6WQ0 - chains 7 and M of the 48 polymer chains in the assembly; structure by electron microscopy, 2.80 A resolution.

Chain 7:
Molecule: 301-nt DNA strand
Organism: unclassified Rudivirus
Sequence (301 nucleotides; row label = number of the first residue in the row):
     1 ATATATATATATATATATATATATATATATATATATATATATATATATAT
    51 ATATATATATATATATATATATATATATATATATATATATATATATATAT
   101 ATATATATATATATATATATATATATATATATATATATATATATATATAT
   151 ATATATATATATATATATATATATATATATATATATATATATATATATAT
   201 ATATATATATATATATATATATATATATATATATATATATATATATATAT
   251 ATATATATATATATATATATATATATATATATATATATATATATATATAT
   301 A

Chain M:
Protein: Structural protein
Organism: unclassified Rudivirus
Amino-acid sequence (134 residues; numbered 1 to 134; the number before each row is that of its first residue):
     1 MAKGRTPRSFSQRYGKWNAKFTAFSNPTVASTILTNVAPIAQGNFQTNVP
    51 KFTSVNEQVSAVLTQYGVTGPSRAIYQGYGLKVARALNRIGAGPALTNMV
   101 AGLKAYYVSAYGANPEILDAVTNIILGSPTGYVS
Not modelled in the structure: 1, 133-134
From the paper describing this entry:
  - binding site for the 301-nt DNA strand (chain 7): Lys3, Arg5, Arg8

Interface between chain 7 and chain M:
Pairs across the interface - 40 pairs, chain 7 then chain M:
  DA71(7) with Ala74(M), base contact; Tyr106(M), phosphate contact; Tyr107(M), sugar contact; Tyr111(M), hydrogen bond to the phosphate
  DT72(7) with Gly78(M), sugar contact; Leu81(M), base contact; Lys82(M), phosphate contact; Tyr106(M), hydrogen bond to the phosphate; Tyr107(M), sugar contact
  DA73(7) with Phe52(M), phosphate contact; Leu81(M), sugar contact; Lys82(M), phosphate contact; Arg85(M), salt bridge to the phosphate
  DT74(7) with Phe45(M), base contact; Asn48(M), phosphate contact; Val49(M), sugar contact; Phe52(M), sugar contact; Arg85(M), phosphate contact
  DA75(7) with Ala41(M), phosphate contact; Asn44(M), sugar contact; Phe45(M), sugar contact; Asn48(M), hydrogen bond to the phosphate
  DT76(7) with Val37(M), phosphate contact; Ala41(M), sugar contact; Asn44(M), hydrogen bond to the phosphate
  DA77(7) with Phe24(M), sugar contact; Ile33(M), sugar contact; Val37(M), phosphate contact
  DT78(7) with Trp17(M), base contact; Lys20(M), hydrogen bond to the phosphate
  DA79(7) with Lys3(M), salt bridge to the phosphate; Lys16(M), salt bridge to the phosphate; Trp17(M), sugar contact; Lys20(M), salt bridge to the phosphate
  DT80(7) with Arg8(M), salt bridge to the phosphate; Arg13(M), phosphate contact; Lys16(M), phosphate contact
  DA81(7) with Pro7(M), phosphate contact; Arg8(M), hydrogen bond to the phosphate; Arg13(M), sugar contact
Also at the interface, not in a pair above, chain 7 (13 interface residues in all): DT82, DA83
Also at the interface, not in a pair above, chain M (27 interface residues in all): Gly4, Thr6, Leu34

Summary:
The interface between chain 7 and chain M involves 13 residues on one side and 27 on the other, with 6
hydrogen bonds and 5 salt bridges. Polar pairs include DA71(7)-Tyr111(M), DT72(7)-Tyr106(M) and
DA75(7)-Asn48(M). From the paper: a binding site for the 301-nt DNA strand (chain 7) at Lys3(M), Arg5(M) and
Arg8(M).
Chain 7 is a 301-nt DNA strand and chain M is Structural protein, both from unclassified Rudivirus; the
structure, Cryo-EM of the S. solfataricus rod-shaped virus, SSRV1, was determined by electron microscopy,
deposited together with 6WQ2.
